Entry 7W9B (electron microscopy, 3.40 A resolution); this record covers chains B and D of the 4 polymer chains in the assembly.

# Chain B (and D)
Molecule: Spike glycoprotein
Organism: Severe acute respiratory syndrome coronavirus 2
Notes: chain D of this document is another copy of the same molecule, construct and numbering; everything in this record applies to it too
UniProt: P0DTC2 (SPIKE_SARS2); residue numbers follow UniProt; this construct covers 1-1206
Sequence (1261 residues; each row starts with the number of its first residue):
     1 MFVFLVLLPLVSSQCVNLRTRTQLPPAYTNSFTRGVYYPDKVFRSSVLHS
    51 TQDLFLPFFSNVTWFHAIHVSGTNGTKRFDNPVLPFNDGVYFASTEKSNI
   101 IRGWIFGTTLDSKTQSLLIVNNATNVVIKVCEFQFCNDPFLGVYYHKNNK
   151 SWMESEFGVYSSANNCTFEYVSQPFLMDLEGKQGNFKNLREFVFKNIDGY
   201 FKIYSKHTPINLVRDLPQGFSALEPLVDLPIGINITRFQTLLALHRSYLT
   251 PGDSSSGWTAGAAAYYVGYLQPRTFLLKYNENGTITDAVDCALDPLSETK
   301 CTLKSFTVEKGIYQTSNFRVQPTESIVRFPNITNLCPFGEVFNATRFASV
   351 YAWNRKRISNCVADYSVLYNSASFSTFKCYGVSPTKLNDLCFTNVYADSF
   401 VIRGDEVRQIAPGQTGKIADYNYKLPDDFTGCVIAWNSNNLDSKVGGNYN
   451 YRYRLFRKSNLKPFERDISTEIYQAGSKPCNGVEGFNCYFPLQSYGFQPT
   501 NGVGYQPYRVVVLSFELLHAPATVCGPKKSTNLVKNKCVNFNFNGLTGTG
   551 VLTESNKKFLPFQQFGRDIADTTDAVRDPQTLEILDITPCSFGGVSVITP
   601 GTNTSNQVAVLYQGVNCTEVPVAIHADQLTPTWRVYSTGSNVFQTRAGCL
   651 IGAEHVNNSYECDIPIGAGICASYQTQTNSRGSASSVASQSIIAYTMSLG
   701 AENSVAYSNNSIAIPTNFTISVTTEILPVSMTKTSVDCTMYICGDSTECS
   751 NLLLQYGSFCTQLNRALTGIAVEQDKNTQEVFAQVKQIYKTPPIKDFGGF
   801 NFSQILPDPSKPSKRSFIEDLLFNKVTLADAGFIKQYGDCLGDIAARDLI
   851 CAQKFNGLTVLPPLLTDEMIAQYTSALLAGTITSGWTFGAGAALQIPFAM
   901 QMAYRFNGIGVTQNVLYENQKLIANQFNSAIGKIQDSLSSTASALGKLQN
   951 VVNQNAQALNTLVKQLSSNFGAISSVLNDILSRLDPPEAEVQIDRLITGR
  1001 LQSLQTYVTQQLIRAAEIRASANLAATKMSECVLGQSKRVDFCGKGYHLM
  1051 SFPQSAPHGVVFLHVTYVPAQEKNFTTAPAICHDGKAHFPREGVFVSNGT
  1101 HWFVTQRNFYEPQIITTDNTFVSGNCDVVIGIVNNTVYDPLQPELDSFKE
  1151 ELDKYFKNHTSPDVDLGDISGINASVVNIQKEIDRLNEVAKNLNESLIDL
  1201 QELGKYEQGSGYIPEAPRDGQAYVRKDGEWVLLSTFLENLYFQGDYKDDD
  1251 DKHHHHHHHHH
Unresolved in the structure: 1-13, 70-76, 156-157, 248-254, 621-640, 677-688, 828-853, 1148-1261
Cystine bridges: C131-C166, C291-C301, C336-C361, C379-C432, C391-C525, C480-C488, C538-C590, C617-C649, C662-C671, C738-C760, C743-C749, C1032-C1043, C1082-C1126
Construct notes: variant R19 (Thr in P0DTC2), G158 (Arg in P0DTC2), R452 (Leu in P0DTC2), K478 (Thr in P0DTC2), G614 (Asp in P0DTC2), R681 (Pro in P0DTC2), N950 (Asp in P0DTC2); conflict G682 (Arg in P0DTC2), S683 (Arg in P0DTC2), S685 (Arg in P0DTC2), P986 (Lys in P0DTC2), P987 (Val in P0DTC2); expression tag (1207-1261)

# Interface between chain B and chain D
Contacting residue pairs - 122 pairs, chain B then chain D:
  N317(B) - D737(D)  hydrogen bond
  R319(B) - M740(D)  hydrogen bond
  R319(B) - D745(D)  salt bridge
  R357(B) - P230(D)  hydrogen bond (side chain-backbone)
  G381(B) - R983(D)
  V382(B) - R983(D)
  S383(B) - R983(D)  hydrogen bond (backbone-backbone)
  S383(B) - D985(D)  hydrogen bond
  P384(B) - D985(D)
  K386(B) - L981(D)  hydrogen bond (side chain-backbone)
  K386(B) - S982(D)
  K386(B) - R983(D)
  K386(B) - L984(D)  hydrogen bond (side chain-backbone)
  L390(B) - S982(D)
  T393(B) - Y200(D)
  N394(B) - Y200(D)  hydrogen bond
  T430(B) - R983(D)
  G476(B) - Y369(D)
  S477(B) - Y369(D)  hydrogen bond (backbone-side chain)
  N487(B) - Y369(D)
  L517(B) - R983(D)
  L518(B) - D979(D)
  T547(B) - N978(D)
  K557(B) - F43(D)
  K558(B) - F43(D)
  F562(B) - K41(D)
  F562(B) - P225(D)
  F562(B) - L226(D)
  Q563(B) - K41(D)
  Q563(B) - F43(D)
  F565(B) - K41(D)
  F565(B) - V42(D)
  G566(B) - V42(D)
  G566(B) - F43(D)
  R567(B) - V42(D)
  R567(B) - F43(D)
  R567(B) - R44(D)
  A570(B) - V963(D)  hydrophobic
  P589(B) - F855(D)
  S591(B) - M740(D)
  F592(B) - F855(D)  hydrophobic
  Q613(B) - L861(D)
  P665(B) - L864(D)  hydrophobic
  A668(B) - P863(D)  hydrogen bond (backbone-backbone)
  A668(B) - L864(D)
  G669(B) - L864(D)  hydrogen bond (backbone-backbone)
  G669(B) - M869(D)
  M697(B) - M869(D)  hydrophobic
  L699(B) - K786(D)
  L699(B) - I788(D)
  L699(B) - M869(D)
  L699(B) - Q872(D)
  L699(B) - Y873(D)
  G700(B) - K786(D)
  A701(B) - Q787(D)  hydrogen bond (backbone-side chain)
  A701(B) - I788(D)  hydrogen bond (backbone-backbone)
  E702(B) - Q787(D)
  E702(B) - K790(D)  salt bridge
  N703(B) - Q787(D)
  N703(B) - I788(D)  hydrogen bond (backbone-backbone)
  N703(B) - Y789(D)
  A706(B) - Q895(D)
  Y707(B) - K790(D)  hydrogen bond (side chain-backbone)
  Y707(B) - P792(D)  hydrophobic
  Y707(B) - T883(D)
  Y707(B) - Q895(D)
  S708(B) - Q895(D)
  N709(B) - D796(D)  hydrogen bond
  N709(B) - P897(D)
  S711(B) - Q895(D)  hydrogen bond
  S711(B) - P897(D)
  I712(B) - Q895(D)
  I712(B) - I896(D)  hydrophobic
  A713(B) - L894(D)
  A713(B) - Q895(D)
  P715(B) - L894(D)
  T961(B) - S758(D)
  T961(B) - Q762(D)
  Q965(B) - S758(D)
  Q965(B) - Q762(D)
  S968(B) - Q755(D)  hydrogen bond (side chain-backbone)
  S968(B) - Y756(D)
  S968(B) - G757(D)  hydrogen bond (side chain-backbone)
  N969(B) - Q755(D)  hydrogen bond (backbone-backbone)
  F970(B) - Q755(D)  hydrogen bond (backbone-backbone)
  F970(B) - Y756(D)
  F970(B) - F759(D)  hydrophobic
  Q1002(B) - Q1002(D)
  S1003(B) - F759(D)
  T1006(B) - Q762(D)
  T1006(B) - Q1005(D)
  I1013(B) - L1012(D)  hydrophobic
  K1038(B) - K1038(D)
  R1039(B) - T1027(D)
  R1039(B) - E1031(D)  salt bridge
  R1039(B) - R1039(D)
  V1040(B) - S1030(D)  hydrogen bond (backbone-side chain)
  D1041(B) - Q784(D)
  D1041(B) - G889(D)
  D1041(B) - S1030(D)  hydrogen bond
  D1041(B) - L1034(D)
  K1045(B) - Q784(D)  hydrogen bond (side chain-backbone)
  Y1047(B) - W886(D)  hydrogen bond
  Y1047(B) - A890(D)  hydrophobic
  E1072(B) - A892(D)
  E1072(B) - A893(D)
  E1072(B) - L894(D)
  T1077(B) - M900(D)
  P1079(B) - Y917(D)  hydrophobic
  F1089(B) - N914(D)
  F1089(B) - Y917(D)  hydrophobic
  P1090(B) - Q913(D)
  R1107(B) - M900(D)
  R1107(B) - Y904(D)
  F1121(B) - N914(D)
  F1121(B) - Q1113(D)
  S1123(B) - N914(D)
  V1128(B) - E918(D)
  V1129(B) - Y917(D)  hydrophobic
  V1129(B) - E918(D)
  I1130(B) - Q920(D)
  L1141(B) - E1144(D)
Interface residues without a listed pair, chain B (95 interface residues in all): Y380, A475, L560, Q564, I569, D571, R646, A647, G667, I670, V705, G971, G999, T1009, Q1010, G1046, V1068, P1069, A1078, V1094, G1124
Interface residues without a listed pair, chain D (86 interface residues in all): Y38, V47, H49, N370, T791, K854, P862, L865, T866, A879, G891, T912, I980, E988, T1009, G1035, L1141

# In short
The interface between chain B and chain D involves 95 residues on one side and 86 on the other, with 25
hydrogen bonds and 3 salt bridges. Polar pairs include R319(B)-D745(D), E702(B)-K790(D) and R1039(B)-E1031(D).
Both chains are Spike glycoprotein (Severe acute respiratory syndrome coronavirus 2). Entry 7W9B (SARS-CoV-2
Delta S-ACE2-C2b) was determined by electron microscopy, deposited together with 7W98, 7W99, 7W9C, 7W9E, 7W9F
and 7W9I.
